PDB entry 8WXB | electron microscopy, 4.20 A resolution (low resolution: residue-level contacts below are approximate; hydrogen-bond / salt-bridge calls are withheld) | chains D and Y of the 51 polymer chains in the assembly

[Chain D]
Molecule: Major carboxysome shell protein CsoS1
From: Prochlorococcus sp. MED4
UniProtKB: Q7V2D1 (CSOS1_PROMP); residues 1-98 here correspond to UniProt positions 6-103 (UniProt number = residue number + 5)
Sequence (98 residues; numbered 1 to 98; the number before each row is that of its first residue):
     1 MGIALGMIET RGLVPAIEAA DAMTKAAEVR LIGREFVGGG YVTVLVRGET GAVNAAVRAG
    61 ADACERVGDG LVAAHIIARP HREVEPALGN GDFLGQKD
Not modelled in the structure: 1, 89-98

[Chain Y]
Molecule: Carboxysome assembly protein CsoS2
From: Prochlorococcus sp. MED4
UniProtKB: Q7V2C8 (CSOS2_PROMP); residue numbers follow UniProt; this construct covers 1-765
Sequence (765 residues; numbered 1 to 765; the number before each row is that of its first residue):
     1 MSTKTSREIA LERRKAMSDG GKKAALHSSS TKDRVRSSQD INSTGATSSN KKVLTSPSKS
    61 NIPANKIARK STSSKLSSKE LGIERRKAMS THGKSAINSS DRTRTDVKSD IKVNKVISTE
   121 KPQALKDHNN NIKDNQVVKQ NIKRRINQKR KPITNTSRDI VLARREAQSK HGKSASKQNT
   181 SAASLARRGD PDLSSREISQ RVRELRSKTG STSKQGNGKC RPCGPNKNGS KLNIADASWK
   241 VGKSETDSGQ TVTGTQANRS LKTTGNEAST CRTVTGTQYM GAEVTGQFCQ DKPKYKQPIR
   301 ASVTTTTSGN KVTGNEVGRS EKVTGDEPGT CKNLTGTEYI SANQSKKYCG EVIKKPSKVM
   361 QSITTDGLKV SGSLPGRSSL VTGDESGSGK QLTGDQYLGS EPSPKGKSFE KVGSYDTLNG
   421 NNVTGTGVGR SDYVTGNEYG SCKNLTGDEY IGSQQYEKFC GSTPKPEARK VGLSLSSKSN
   481 LISGTMTGRS KIVTGDEPGS CKVLTGTPYA GLDQINDNCN AEIADDMKSR ATVNSGNNSN
   541 ARLTGLQPGI GGVMTGATKG SCKNLTGTPY IGGDQFLSNC ETPPNDASYA NQEKSASNSW
   601 KEFSVNSPSR EKYSAKNTEG VTGNRYEDSS KITGPFDMAE DKVTGTEQFR FEPNKNMTYK
   661 QKMKQEESQN IDIPTDKKEP SKITGEGQSA GNITGDDWDR GDKVTGTEGV SARKRNPSRA
   721 GFMGAMPPVD NKRNDETEKP DFLITGSSGN TRDGQLVTFS GGARG
Not modelled in the structure: 1-233, 616-620, 644-682
Cystine bridges: Cys271-Cys289, Cys331-Cys349, Cys442-Cys460, Cys501-Cys519, Cys562-Cys580
UniProt features mapped onto this chain:
  - region: Asp735 to Gly765 (C-terminal peptide)

[Chain D / chain Y interface]
Pairs across the interface (27; chain D residue first):
  Arg11(D) - Ser607(Y)
  Arg11(D) - Pro608(Y)
  Arg11(D) - Ser609(Y)
  Gly39(D) - Pro608(Y)
  Gly39(D) - Ser609(Y)
  Gly40(D) - Ser609(Y)
  Tyr41(D) - Ser607(Y)
  Asn54(D) - Leu504(Y)
  Asn54(D) - Tyr509(Y)
  Val57(D) - Leu504(Y)
  Arg58(D) - Pro498(Y)
  Arg58(D) - Gly499(Y)
  Arg58(D) - Ser500(Y)
  Arg58(D) - Lys502(Y)
  Arg58(D) - Leu504(Y)
  Arg58(D) - Ala510(Y)
  Ala61(D) - Lys502(Y)
  Asp62(D) - Pro498(Y)
  Asp62(D) - Gly499(Y)
  Asp62(D) - Lys502(Y)
  Glu65(D) - Lys502(Y)
  Ala74(D) - Thr505(Y)
  His75(D) - Thr505(Y)
  His75(D) - Gly506(Y)
  Ile76(D) - Thr505(Y)
  Ile76(D) - Thr507(Y)
  Ala78(D) - Thr507(Y)
Also at the interface, not in a pair above, chain D (16 interface residues in all): Gly51, Arg66
Also at the interface, not in a pair above, chain Y (15 interface residues in all): Cys501, Val503

[In short]
Chain D and chain Y form an interface of 16 and 15 residues respectively.
Chain D is Major carboxysome shell protein CsoS1 and chain Y is Carboxysome assembly protein CsoS2, both from
Prochlorococcus sp. MED4; the structure, Cryo-EM structure of the alpha-carboxysome shell vertex from
Prochlorococcus MED4, was determined by electron microscopy.
